9JYZ - chains 0 and n of the 66 polymer chains in the assembly; structure by electron microscopy, 2.70 A resolution.

Chain 0:
Protein: Protein 6.7
From: Escherichia phage T7
Reference sequence: P03801 (GP67_BPT7); numbering as in UniProt (aligned over 1-88)
Chain sequence (88 residues; row label = number of the first residue in the row):
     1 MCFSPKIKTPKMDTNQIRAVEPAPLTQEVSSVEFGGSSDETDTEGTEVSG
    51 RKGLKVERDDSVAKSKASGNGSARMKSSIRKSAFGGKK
Disordered / not traced: 1, 16-88

Chain n:
Protein: Portal protein
From: Escherichia phage T7
Reference sequence: P03728 (PORTL_BPT7); residue numbers follow UniProt; this construct covers 1-536
Chain sequence (536 residues; row label = number of the first residue in the row):
     1 MAEKRTGLAEDGAKSVYERLKNDRAPYETRAQNCAQYTIPSLFPKDSDNA
    51 STDYQTPWQAVGARGLNNLASKLMLALFPMQTWMRLTISEYEAKQLLSDP
   101 DGLAKVDEGLSMVERIIMNYIESNSYRVTLFEALKQLVVAGNVLLYLPEP
   151 EGSNYNPMKLYRLSSYVVQRDAFGNVLQMVTRDQIAFGALPEDIRKAVEG
   201 QGGEKKADETIDVYTHIYLDEDSGEYLRYEEVEGMEVQGSDGTYPKEACP
   251 YIPIRMVRLDGESYGRSYIEEYLGDLRSLENLQEAIVKMSMISSKVIGLV
   301 NPAGITQPRRLTKAQTGDFVTGRPEDISFLQLEKQADFTVAKAVSDAIEA
   351 RLSFAFMLNSAVQRTGERVTAEEIRYVASELEDTLGGVYSILSQELQLPL
   401 VRVLLKQLQATQQIPELPKEAVEPTISTGLEAIGRGQDLDKLERCVTAWA
   451 ALAPMRDDPDINLAMIKLRIANAIGIDTSGILLTEEQKQQKMAQQSMQMG
   501 MDNGAAALAQGMAAQATASPEAMAAAADSVGLQPGI
Disordered / not traced: 1-4, 428-433

Interface between chain 0 and chain n:
Pairs across the interface (35):
  C2(0) - A525(n)
  F3(0) - A525(n)  hydrophobic
  F3(0) - S529(n)
  S4(0) - Q515(n)
  S4(0) - A516(n)
  S4(0) - A522(n)  hydrogen bond (side chain-backbone)
  S4(0) - A525(n)
  S4(0) - A526(n)
  S4(0) - S529(n)  hydrogen bond (backbone-side chain)
  P5(0) - M512(n)
  P5(0) - A516(n)
  K6(0) - A513(n)
  K6(0) - A516(n)
  K6(0) - A526(n)
  K6(0) - V530(n)
  I7(0) - V530(n)  hydrophobic
  K8(0) - A516(n)
  K8(0) - M523(n)
  K8(0) - A526(n)
  K8(0) - A527(n)
  K8(0) - L532(n)
  K11(0) - P534(n)
  K11(0) - I536(n)
  M12(0) - A527(n)  hydrophobic
  M12(0) - L532(n)  hydrophobic
  M12(0) - Q533(n)
  M12(0) - P534(n)  hydrophobic
  D13(0) - L532(n)
  D13(0) - Q533(n)  hydrogen bond (backbone-backbone)
  D13(0) - G535(n)
  D13(0) - I536(n)
  T14(0) - G531(n)
  N15(0) - G531(n)  hydrogen bond (side chain-backbone)
  N15(0) - L532(n)
  N15(0) - Q533(n)
Also at the interface, not in a pair above, chain n (18 interface residues in all): A509

Overview:
The interface between chain 0 and chain n involves 12 residues on one side and 18 on the other; the contacts
include 4 hydrogen bonds. Polar contacts include S4(0)-A522(n), S4(0)-S529(n) and N15(0)-G531(n).
Chain 0 is Protein 6.7 and chain n is Portal protein, both from Escherichia phage T7; the structure,
portal-tail complex of mature T7, was determined by electron microscopy, deposited together with 9JYY and
9JZ0.
